Entry 5DJ0 (X-ray diffraction, 2.28 A resolution); this record covers chains A and C of the 3 polymer chains in the assembly.

# Chain A
Name: Ig gamma-1 chain C region
Source organism: Homo sapiens
UniProt: P01857 (IGHG1_HUMAN); residues 221-447 here correspond to UniProt positions 104-330 (UniProt number = residue number - 117)
Amino-acid sequence (227 residues; each row starts with the number of its first residue):
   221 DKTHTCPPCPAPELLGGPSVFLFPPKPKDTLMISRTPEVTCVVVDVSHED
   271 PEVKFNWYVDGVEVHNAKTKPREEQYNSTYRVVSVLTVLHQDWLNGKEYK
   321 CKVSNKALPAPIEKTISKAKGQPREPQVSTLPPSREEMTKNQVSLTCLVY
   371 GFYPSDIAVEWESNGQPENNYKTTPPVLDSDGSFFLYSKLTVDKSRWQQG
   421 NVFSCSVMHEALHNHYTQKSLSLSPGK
Unresolved in the structure: 221-236, 445-447
Construct notes: engineered mutation S349 (Tyr232 in P01857), Y370 (Lys253 in P01857); variant E356 (Asp239 in P01857), M358 (Leu241 in P01857)
Curated features (UniProtKB/Swiss-Prot):
  - glycosylation: N297 (N-linked (GlcNAc...) (complex) asparagine)
Disulfide bonds: C261-C321, C367-C425
Glycans and other covalent adducts: glycan linked to N297

# Chain C
Name: Fc-III peptide
Amino-acid sequence (13 residues; numbered 1 to 13; the number before each row is that of its first residue):
     1 DCAWHLGELVWCT
Disulfide bonds: C2-C12

# Chain A / chain C interface
Contacting residue pairs (31):
  L251(A) with V10(C); W11(C)
  M252(A) with E8(C); L9(C); V10(C)
  I253(A) with L9(C), hydrophobic; V10(C), hydrogen bond (backbone-backbone); W11(C), hydrophobic
  S254(A) with E8(C), hydrogen bond; L9(C), hydrogen bond (side chain-backbone)
  R255(A) with E8(C), salt bridge
  Q311(A) with W11(C)
  E380(A) with H5(C), salt bridge
  E382(A) with L6(C)
  G385(A) with L6(C)
  S426(A) with H5(C)
  M428(A) with H5(C)
  H433(A) with D1(C), salt bridge; T13(C)
  N434(A) with D1(C), hydrogen bond (side chain-backbone); C2(C); A3(C); V10(C); W11(C); C12(C); T13(C), hydrogen bond (side chain-backbone)
  H435(A) with V10(C); W11(C)
  Y436(A) with A3(C), hydrophobic; W4(C); H5(C), hydrogen bond
Also at the interface, not in a pair above, chain A (19 interface residues in all): K248, T250, H310, P387

# Overview
19 residues of chain A and 12 residues of chain C are in contact, with 6 hydrogen bonds and 3 salt bridges.
Polar pairs include R255(A)-E8(C), E380(A)-H5(C) and H433(A)-D1(C).
Chain A is Ig gamma-1 chain C region (Homo sapiens) and chain C is Fc-III peptide; the structure, Fc
Heterodimer Design 11.2 Y349S/K370Y + E357D/S364Q, was determined by X-ray diffraction together with 5DI8,
5DJ2, 5DJ6, 5DJ8, 5DJA, 5DJC and 10 further entries from the same study.
